2WSF - chains B and D of the 18 polymer chains in the assembly; structure by X-ray diffraction, 3.48 A resolution.

Chain B:
Protein: Photosystem I P700 chlorophyll A apoprotein A2
From: Pisum sativum
UniProt: P05311 (PSAB_PEA); numbering as in UniProt (aligned over 1-734)
Sequence (734 residues; row label = number of the first residue in the row):
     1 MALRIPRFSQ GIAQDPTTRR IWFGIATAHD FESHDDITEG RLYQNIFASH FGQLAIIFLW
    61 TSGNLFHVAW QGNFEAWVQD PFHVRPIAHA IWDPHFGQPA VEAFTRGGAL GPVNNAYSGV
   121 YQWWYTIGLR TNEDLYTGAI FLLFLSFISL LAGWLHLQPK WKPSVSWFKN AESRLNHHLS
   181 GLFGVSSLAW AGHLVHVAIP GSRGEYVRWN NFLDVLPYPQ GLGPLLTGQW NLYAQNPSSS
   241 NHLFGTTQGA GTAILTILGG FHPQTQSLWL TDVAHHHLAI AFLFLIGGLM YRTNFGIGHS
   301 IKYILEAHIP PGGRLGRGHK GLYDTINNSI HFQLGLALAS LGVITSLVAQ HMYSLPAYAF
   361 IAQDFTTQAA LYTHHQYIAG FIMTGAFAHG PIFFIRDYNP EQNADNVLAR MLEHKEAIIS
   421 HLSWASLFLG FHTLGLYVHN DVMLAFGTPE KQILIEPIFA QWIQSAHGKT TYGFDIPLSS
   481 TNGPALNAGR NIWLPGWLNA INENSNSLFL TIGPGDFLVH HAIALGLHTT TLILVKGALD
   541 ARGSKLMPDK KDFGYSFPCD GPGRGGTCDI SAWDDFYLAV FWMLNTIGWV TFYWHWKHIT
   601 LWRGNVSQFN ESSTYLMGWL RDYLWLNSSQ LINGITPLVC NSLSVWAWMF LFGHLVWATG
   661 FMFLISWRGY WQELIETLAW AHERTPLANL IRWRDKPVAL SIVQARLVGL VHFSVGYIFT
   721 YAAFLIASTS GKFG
Disordered / not traced: 1
Bound ions: chlorophyll a Mg near Asp93 (its only coordinating residue here); 4Fe-4S cluster Fe: Cys559, Cys568 (shared with 2 residues of chain A)
Residues lining bound ligands:
  - beta-carotene (BCR), molecule 1: Ile21, Ile25, Ile691
  - beta-carotene (BCR), molecule 2: Ile57, Phe58, Trp60, Gly181, Leu182, Val185
  - beta-carotene (BCR), molecule 3: Leu65, Trp123, Phe141, Leu142, Trp190, Phe212
  - beta-carotene (BCR), molecule 4: Leu188, Ala281, Phe282, Leu285, Leu289
  - beta-carotene (BCR), molecule 5: Phe332, Gly335, Leu336, Val343, Met383, Ala386, Phe387, Gly390, Phe393, Phe394, Ala538
  - beta-carotene (BCR), molecule 6: Val645, Trp648, Met649, Phe652, Trp671, Phe719
  - chlorophyll a (CLA), molecule 1: Phe8, Gly24, Ile25, Ala28, His29, Phe31, His34, Ser49, Gly52, Gln53
  - chlorophyll a (CLA), molecule 2: Thr18, Ile21, Trp22, Ile675, Ala679, His682, Arg692, Trp693, Arg694, Asp695, Pro697, Val698, Leu700
  - chlorophyll a (CLA), molecule 3: Trp22, Phe652, Leu655, Val656, Thr659, Met662, Phe663, Leu700, Val708, Val711, His712, Val715
  - chlorophyll a (CLA), molecule 4: Ile25, Ala26, His29, Asp30, Glu32, Leu334, Leu338, Phe381, Ile382, Thr384, Gly385, His389, Ile392, Arg396, Tyr555, Trp573, Phe576, Leu707, Val711
  - chlorophyll a (CLA), molecule 5: His29, Phe31, Leu42, Ile46, Ser49, His50, Gln53, Leu54, Arg174, His178, Ile330, Gln333, Leu334, Ala337, Leu338, Leu341
  - chlorophyll a (CLA), molecule 6: His29, Ile56, Ile57, Trp60, Ile378, Phe381, Ile382
  - chlorophyll a (CLA), molecule 7: Phe47, Phe51, Ile148, Leu151, Ala152, Leu155, His156, Trp161, Lys162, Ser164, Trp167
  - chlorophyll a (CLA), molecule 8: Phe47, His50, Phe51, Leu54, Trp123, Trp167, Phe168, Arg174, His177, His178, Gly181, Leu182, Phe183, Ile344, Tyr358
  - chlorophyll a (CLA), molecule 9: Ile57, Phe58, Trp60, Thr61, Ser118, Gly119, Val120, Trp123, Val185, Ser186, Ala189, Leu341, Ile344, Thr345, Val348, Met352, Tyr358, Leu371, His374, His375, Ile378
  - chlorophyll a (CLA), molecule 10: Leu59, Ser62, Gly63, Phe66, His67, His89, Ala90, Trp92, Leu143
  - chlorophyll a (CLA), molecule 11: Trp60, Asn64, Val68, Ala88, His89, Asn114, Asn115, Ala116, Tyr117, Ser118, Val645, Trp646, Met649, Phe719
  - chlorophyll a (CLA), molecule 12: Trp60, Asn64, Tyr117, Ser118, Ala370, Leu371, Thr373, His374, Tyr377, Ile378, Phe381, Trp646, Ile718, Phe719, Ala722, Leu725, Ile726
  - chlorophyll a (CLA), molecule 13: Ile91, Asp93, His95, Phe96, Val645, Trp648
  - chlorophyll a (CLA), molecule 14: Trp123, Phe183, Ser186, Ser187, Trp190, Leu194, Leu268, Val273, His276, His277, Ile280, Ala357, Tyr358
  - chlorophyll a (CLA), molecule 15: Leu129, Thr137, Phe141, Leu145, Ala189, Trp190, His193, His196, Val197, Val207, Phe212
  - chlorophyll a (CLA), molecule 16: Trp167, Asn170, Ser173, His177, Thr293, Asn294, Phe295
  - chlorophyll a (CLA), molecule 17: Ala171, Arg174, Leu175, His178, Leu179, Phe183, Ile301, Leu305, Tyr323, Ile326, Asn327, Leu336, Ala337, Ser340, Ile344
  - chlorophyll a (CLA), molecule 18: Leu175, Leu179, Leu283, Phe284, Met290, Tyr291, Ile301, Ile304, Leu305
  - chlorophyll a (CLA), molecule 19: Asn176, His177, Ser180, Gly181, Val185, Leu285, Leu289, Tyr291, Arg292, Thr293, Phe295, Ile297
  - chlorophyll a (CLA), molecule 20: Leu188, Ala189, Ala191, Gly192, Val195, His196, Phe212, Val215, Leu216, Pro217, Gly221, Leu222, Ile254, Leu278
  - chlorophyll a (CLA), molecule 21: Leu225, Trp230, Asn231, Tyr233, Leu255, His275, Leu278, Ala279, Phe282, Leu283, Trp493
  - chlorophyll a (CLA), molecule 22: Thr256, Ile257, Leu268, Asp272, Val273, His275, His276, Ala279, Ile280, Leu283, His351, Leu355
  - chlorophyll a (CLA), molecule 23: Ile286, Gly287, Leu289, Met290, Ile297, Gly298, His299, Ile304
  - chlorophyll a (CLA), molecule 24: Met290, His299, Tyr303, Ile304, His308, Pro310
  - chlorophyll a (CLA), molecule 25: Ile304, Leu305, His308, Pro310, Pro311, Leu322, Val407, Leu408, Met411
  - chlorophyll a (CLA), molecule 26: Pro310, Pro311, Gly312, Arg314, Leu315
  - chlorophyll a (CLA), molecule 27: Arg317, Val407, Arg410, Met411, His414, Ile418, His421
  - chlorophyll a (CLA), molecule 28: Leu336, Ser340, Val343, Ile344, Leu347, Gln350, His351, Tyr353, Ser354, Leu355, Phe509
  - chlorophyll a (CLA), molecule 29: Val343, Ser346, Gln350, Gln376, Met383, Phe387, Leu527, Thr530, Thr531, Leu534, Met583, Thr586, Ile587, Val590
  - chlorophyll a (CLA), molecule 30: Ser346, Gln350, Tyr353, Tyr372, Gln376, Phe459, Ala460, Ile463, Gln464, Phe509, Leu510, Ile512, His520, Ile523, Val590, Tyr593, Trp594, Lys597, His598
  - chlorophyll a (CLA), molecule 31: Tyr377, Thr433, Leu434, Tyr437, Ala522, Asn585, Trp589, Phe592, Leu616, Trp619, Leu620, Leu624, Ser628, Phe650, His654, Trp657, Phe713, Tyr717, Thr720, Tyr721, Phe724
  - chlorophyll a (CLA), molecule 32: Ala417, His421, Trp424
  - chlorophyll a (CLA), molecule 33: Ser420, His421, Ser423, Trp424, Leu427
  - chlorophyll a (CLA), molecule 34: His421, Leu422, Trp424, Ala524, Leu527, His528, Thr531
  - chlorophyll a (CLA), molecule 35: Ser423, Ser426, Leu427, Gly430, Phe431, Leu434, Leu525, Thr529, Leu532, Ile533, Leu578, Phe581, Trp582
  - chlorophyll a (CLA), molecule 36: Trp424, Leu427, Phe428, Phe431, His432
  - chlorophyll a (CLA), molecule 37: Trp424, Phe428, Leu429, Ile455, Glu456, Pro457, Ile458, Phe459, Ala460, Asp516, Phe517, His520, His521, Ala524, His528
  - chlorophyll a (CLA), molecule 38: Phe431, His432, Leu434, Gly435, Leu436, Val438, His439, Val442, Met443, Lys451
  - chlorophyll a (CLA), molecule 39: Tyr437, Val438, Asp441, Phe581, Trp582, Leu584, Asn585, Trp589, Leu616, Trp657, Phe713
  - chlorophyll a (CLA), molecule 40: Ile458, Phe459, Trp462
  - chlorophyll a (CLA), molecule 41: Trp462, Ile463, Ala466, His467, Leu498, Phe509
  - chlorophyll a (CLA), molecule 42: Leu486, Ala488, Gly489, Trp493, Leu494
  - chlorophyll a (CLA), molecule 43: Leu620, Leu624, Trp625
  - chlorophyll a (CLA), molecule 44: Trp648, Leu651, Phe652, His654, Leu655, Trp657, Ala658
  - chlorophyll a (CLA), molecule 45: Leu655, Ala658, Thr659, Phe661, Met662, Ile665, Ser666, Tyr670, Trp671
  - chlorophyll a (CLA), molecule 46: Leu678, Ala681, His682, Thr685, Ala688, Ile691
  - chlorophyll a (CLA), molecule 47: Trp680, Arg684, Thr685, Pro686
  - phylloquinone (PQN): Trp22, Ile25, Met662, Phe663, Ser666, Trp667, Arg668, Trp671, Ala699, Leu700, Ser701, Ala705
  - 4Fe-4S cluster (SF4): Cys559, Asp560, Pro562, Thr567, Cys568, Trp667, Ile702
UniProt features mapped onto this chain:
  - binding site ([4Fe-4S] cluster): Cys559, Cys568
  - binding site (chlorophyll a): His654, Met662, Tyr670
  - binding site (phylloquinone): Trp671

Chain D:
Protein: Photosystem I reaction center subunit II, chloroplastic
From: Spinacia oleracea
UniProt: P12353 (PSAD_SPIOL); residues -55 to 156 here correspond to UniProt positions 1-212 (UniProt number = residue number + 56)
Sequence (212 residues; numbered -55 to 156; the number before each row is that of its first residue; numbers below 1 keep their minus sign (Met-55 is residue -55)):
   -55 MAMGTPATLF SRSSLSSAKP IETRLTTSFK QPSAVTFASK PASRLHTIRA AAAAEGKAAA
     5 ATETKEATKA FTPPELDPNT PSPIFAGSTG GLLRKAQVEE FYVITWESPK EQIFEMPTGG
    65 AAIMREGPNL LKLARKEQCL ALGTRLRSKY KIKYQFYRVF PSGEVQYLHP KDGVYPEKVN
   125 PGRQGVGLNM RSIGKNVSPI EVKFTGKQPY DL
Disordered / not traced: -55 to 18
Construct notes: conflict Gly-52 (Ala4 in P12353), Pro-50 (Gln6 in P12353), Arg-44 (Pro12 in P12353), Glu-34 (Asp22 in P12353), Leu-11 (His45 in P12353), Thr-9 (Ser47 in P12353), Thr12 (Pro68 in P12353), Ala14 (Gly70 in P12353)
UniProt features mapped onto this chain:
  - region: Arg89 to Lys97 (Ferredoxin and ferredoxin-oxidoreductase binding)

How chain B and chain D interact:
Residue-residue contacts - 27 pairs, chain B then chain D:
  Asp35(B) - Phe148(D)
  Ile37(B) - Lys147(D)
  Ile37(B) - Phe148(D)
  Glu39(B) - Lys147(D)  salt bridge
  Ile395(B) - Pro143(D)
  Ile395(B) - Ile144(D)
  Arg396(B) - Pro143(D)
  Arg396(B) - Ile144(D)  hydrogen bond (backbone-backbone)
  Asp397(B) - Pro143(D)
  Tyr398(B) - Pro143(D)
  Asn399(B) - Pro143(D)
  Pro400(B) - Val141(D)
  Pro400(B) - Ser142(D)
  Pro400(B) - Pro143(D)
  Arg542(B) - Val141(D)  hydrogen bond (side chain-backbone)
  Arg542(B) - Pro143(D)
  Asp549(B) - Asn140(D)
  Lys551(B) - Asn140(D)  hydrogen bond (side chain-backbone)
  Lys551(B) - Val141(D)
  Lys551(B) - Ser142(D)
  Lys551(B) - Pro143(D)
  Asp552(B) - Ile144(D)
  Trp680(B) - Thr33(D)
  Arg684(B) - Leu37(D)
  Arg684(B) - Arg38(D)
  Leu690(B) - Arg38(D)
  Lys696(B) - Lys39(D)
Other interface residues (no listed pair), chain B (21 interface residues in all): Thr38, Phe394, Ala679, Glu683
Other interface residues (no listed pair), chain D (14 interface residues in all): Leu36, Ile137, Thr149

In short:
21 residues of chain B face 14 of chain D across their interface; the contacts include 3 hydrogen bonds and 1
salt bridge. Among the polar pairs are Glu39(B)-Lys147(D), Arg542(B)-Val141(D) and Lys551(B)-Asn140(D).
Here chain B is Photosystem I P700 chlorophyll A apoprotein A2 (Pisum sativum) and chain D is Photosystem I
reaction center subunit II, chloroplastic (Spinacia oleracea). Entry 2WSF (Improved Model of Plant Photosystem
I) was determined by X-ray diffraction, deposited together with 3LW5, 2WSC and 2WSE.
